3SHJ - chains C and D of the 28 polymer chains in the assembly; structure by X-ray diffraction, 2.80 A resolution.

== Chain C ==
Protein: Proteasome component PRE6
Organism: Saccharomyces cerevisiae
Notes: EC 3.4.25.1
UniProt: P40303 (PSA7_YEAST); the construct lacks a stretch of the UniProt sequence and is renumbered around it, so the offset changes along the chain: 7-62 = UniProt 3-58; 63-143 = UniProt 60-140; 145-180 = UniProt 144-179; 182-203 = UniProt 184-205; 1 more segments
Sequence (241 residues; each row starts with the number of its first residue; note: 3 numbers in that range are skipped by the numbering (no residue carries them; nothing is unmodelled there); a row labelled like 18A-18D holds insertion residues (18A, then the next letters in order)):
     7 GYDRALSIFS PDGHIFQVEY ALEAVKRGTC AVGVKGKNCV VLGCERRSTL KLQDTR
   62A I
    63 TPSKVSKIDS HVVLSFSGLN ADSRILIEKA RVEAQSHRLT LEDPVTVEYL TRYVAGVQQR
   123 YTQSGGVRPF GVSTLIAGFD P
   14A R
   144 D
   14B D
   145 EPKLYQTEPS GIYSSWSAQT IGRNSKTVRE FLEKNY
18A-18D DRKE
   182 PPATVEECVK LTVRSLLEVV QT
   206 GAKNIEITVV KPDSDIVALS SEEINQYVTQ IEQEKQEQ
UniProt features mapped onto this chain:
  - modified residue: Thr-63 (Phosphothreonine)

== Chain D ==
Protein: Proteasome component PUP2
Organism: Saccharomyces cerevisiae
Notes: EC 3.4.25.1
UniProt: P32379 (PSA5_YEAST); the construct lacks a stretch of the UniProt sequence and is renumbered around it, so the offset changes along the chain: 9-123 = UniProt 9-123; 125-144 = UniProt 131-150; 145-180 = UniProt 152-187; 184-202 = UniProt 191-209; 3 more segments
Sequence (242 residues; numbered 9 to 244 plus 13 insertion-coded residues; 7 numbers in that range are skipped by the numbering (no residue carries them; nothing is unmodelled there); the number before each row is that of its first residue; a row labelled like 12A-12G holds insertion residues (12A, then the next letters in order)):
     9 DRGVSTFSPE GRLFQVEYSL EAIKLGSTAI GIATKEGVVL GVEKRATSPL LESDSIEKIV
    69 EIDRHIGCAM SGLTADARSM IEHARTAAVT HNLYYDEDIN VESLTQSVCD LALRF
12A-12G GEGASGE
   125 ERLMSRPFGV ALLIAGHDAD
   14A D
   145 GYQLFHAEPS GTFYRYNAKA IGSGSEGAQA ELLNEW
18C-18E HSS
   184 LTLKEAELLV LKILKQVME
   205 EKLDE
20A-20B NN
   210 AQLSCITKQD GFKIYDNEKT AELI
   235 KELKEKEAAE

== Chain C / chain D interface ==
Residue-residue contacts (59):
  Asp-9(C) with Glu-12B(D)
  Arg-10(C) with Glu-12B(D)
  Ala-11(C) with Val-12(D), hydrophobic; Glu-12B(D), hydrogen bond (backbone-side chain); Ser-129(D)
  Ser-13(C) with Ser-129(D); Arg-130(D)
  Ile-14(C) with Val-12(D), hydrophobic; Gln-23(D)
  Phe-15(C) with Gln-23(D); Tyr-26(D), hydrophobic; Ser-27(D); Leu-81(D), hydrophobic; Arg-130(D); Pro-131(D); Gly-133(D)
  Ser-16(C) with Tyr-26(D)
  Pro-17(C) with Tyr-26(D), hydrophobic; Glu-29(D)
  Asp-18(C) with Glu-29(D)
  Arg-18B(C) with Pro-57(D), hydrogen bond (side chain-backbone); Leu-58(D), hydrogen bond (side chain-backbone); Leu-59(D), hydrogen bond (side chain-backbone); Glu-60(D)
  Gly-19(C) with Tyr-26(D); Glu-29(D); Ala-30(D)
  His-20(C) with Leu-33(D)
  Ile-21(C) with Leu-81(D), hydrophobic
  Lys-41(C) with Glu-60(D), salt bridge
  Gln-121(C) with Ala-83(D); Asp-84(D)
  Thr-124(C) with Arg-130(D), hydrogen bond (backbone-side chain)
  Gln-125(C) with Met-128(D); Ser-129(D), hydrogen bond (backbone-backbone); Arg-130(D); Phe-132(D)
  Ser-126(C) with Ser-129(D), hydrogen bond (backbone-side chain)
  Gly-127(C) with Ser-129(D)
  Ser-154(C) with Ala-83(D)
  Gly-155(C) with Ala-83(D)
  Ile-156(C) with Ala-83(D)
  Ser-158(C) with Leu-59(D); Ser-63(D)
  Ser-159(C) with Leu-59(D); Glu-60(D), hydrogen bond (backbone-backbone); Ser-63(D), hydrogen bond (backbone-side chain)
  Trp-160(C) with Ser-56(D); Leu-58(D); Leu-59(D); Glu-60(D)
  Ser-161(C) with Leu-58(D), hydrogen bond (backbone-backbone); Glu-60(D)
  Ala-162(C) with Leu-58(D)
  Arg-173(C) with Ser-56(D)
  Leu-176(C) with Leu-58(D), hydrophobic
  Glu-177(C) with Ser-56(D), hydrogen bond; Pro-57(D); Leu-58(D)
Also at the interface, not in a pair above, chain C (31 interface residues in all): Tyr-180
Also at the interface, not in a pair above, chain D (27 interface residues in all): Asp-9, Thr-55, Ile-64, Thr-82

== Summary ==
31 residues of chain C face 27 of chain D across their interface, with 11 hydrogen bonds and 1 salt bridge.
Polar pairs include Lys-41(C)/Glu-60(D), Ala-11(C)/Glu-12B(D) and Arg-18B(C)/Pro-57(D).
Here chain C is Proteasome component PRE6 and chain D is Proteasome component PUP2, both from Saccharomyces
cerevisiae. Entry 3SHJ (Proteasome in complex with hydroxyurea derivative HU10) was determined by X-ray
diffraction.
